9B9J - chains A and H of the 4 polymer chains in the assembly; structure by electron microscopy, 2.60 A resolution.

Chain A:
Protein: Integrin alpha-5 light chain
From: Homo sapiens
UniProtKB: P08648 (ITA5_HUMAN); residues -40 to 954 here correspond to UniProt positions 1-995 (UniProt number = residue number + 41)
Sequence (995 residues; row label = number of the first residue in the row; numbers below 1 keep their minus sign (Met-40 is residue -40)):
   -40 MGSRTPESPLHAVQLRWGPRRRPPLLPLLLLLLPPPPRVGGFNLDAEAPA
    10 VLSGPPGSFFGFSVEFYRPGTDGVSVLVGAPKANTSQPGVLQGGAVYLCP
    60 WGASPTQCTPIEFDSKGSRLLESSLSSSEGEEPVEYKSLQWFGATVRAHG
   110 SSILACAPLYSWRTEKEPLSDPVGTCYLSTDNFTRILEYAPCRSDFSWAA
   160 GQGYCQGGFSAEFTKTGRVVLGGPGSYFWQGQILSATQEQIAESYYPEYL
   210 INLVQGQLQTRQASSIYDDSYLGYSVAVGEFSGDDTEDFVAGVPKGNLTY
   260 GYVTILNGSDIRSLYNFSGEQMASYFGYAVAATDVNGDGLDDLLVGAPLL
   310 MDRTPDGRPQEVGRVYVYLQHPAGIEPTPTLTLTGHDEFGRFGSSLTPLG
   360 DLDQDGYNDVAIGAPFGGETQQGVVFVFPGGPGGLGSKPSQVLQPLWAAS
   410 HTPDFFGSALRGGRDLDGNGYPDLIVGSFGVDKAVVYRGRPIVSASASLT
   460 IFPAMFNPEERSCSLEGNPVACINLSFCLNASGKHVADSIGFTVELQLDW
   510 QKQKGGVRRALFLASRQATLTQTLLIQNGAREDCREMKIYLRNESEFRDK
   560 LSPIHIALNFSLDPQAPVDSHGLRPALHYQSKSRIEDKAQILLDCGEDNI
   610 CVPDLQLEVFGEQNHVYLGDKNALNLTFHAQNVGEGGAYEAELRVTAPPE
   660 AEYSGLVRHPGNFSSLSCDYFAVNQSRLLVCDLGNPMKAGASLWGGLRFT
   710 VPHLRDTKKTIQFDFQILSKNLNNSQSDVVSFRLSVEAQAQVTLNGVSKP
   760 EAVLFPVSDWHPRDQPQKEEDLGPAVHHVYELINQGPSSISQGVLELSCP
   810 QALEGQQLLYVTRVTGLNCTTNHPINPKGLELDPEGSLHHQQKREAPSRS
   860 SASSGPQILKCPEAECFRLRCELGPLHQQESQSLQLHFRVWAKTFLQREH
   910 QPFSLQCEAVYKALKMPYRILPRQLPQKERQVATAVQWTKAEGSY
Unresolved in the structure: -40 to 0, 451-954
Disulfides: Cys58-Cys67, Cys115-Cys135, Cys151-Cys164
Glycans and other covalent adducts: N-acetylglucosamine (NAG) linked to Asn43, Asn141, Asn256, Asn266; glycan linked to Asn275
Ion coordination: Ca2+ site 1: Glu239, Asp243, Thr245, Asp247; Ca2+ site 2: Asp293, Asn295, Asp297, Leu299, Asp301; Ca2+ site 3: Asp360, Asp362, Asp364, Tyr366, Asp368; Ca2+ site 4: Asp424, Asp426, Tyr430, Asp432
Reported in the primary citation:
  - conformationally variable residues (loop rearrangement): Arg27 to Val33

Chain H:
Protein: BIIG2 Fab Heavy Chain
From: Rattus norvegicus
Notes: antibody fragment or engineered binder
Sequence (217 residues; numbered 1 to 210 plus 7 insertion-coded residues; the number before each row is that of its first residue; a row labelled like 82A-82C holds insertion residues (82A, then the next letters in order)):
     1 DVQLMESGPGLVQPSETLSLTCTVSGFSLTSYNVHWVRQPPGKGLEWMGV
    51 MWSGGSTDYNSTLKSRLSISRDTSQNQVFLKM
82A-82C NSL
    83 QSEDTTTYYCARDRTMGM
100A-100D TTPF
   101 DYWGQGVMVTVSSAQTTAPSVYPLAPGCGDTTSSTVTLGCLVKGYFPEPV
   151 TVTWNSGALSSDVHTFPAVLQSGLYTLTSSVTSSTWPSQTVTCNVAHPAS
   201 STKVDKKVER
Unresolved in the structure: 113-210
Disulfides: Cys22-Cys92
Glycans and other covalent adducts: glycan linked to Asn60

Chain A / chain H interface:
Contacting residue pairs (15; chain A residue first):
  Lys125(A) - Thr100A(H)  hydrogen bond
  Glu126(A) - Trp52(H)
  Glu126(A) - Thr97(H)
  Glu126(A) - Met98(H)
  Leu128(A) - Met98(H)  hydrophobic
  Asp154(A) - Gly99(H)
  Asp154(A) - Met100(H)
  Asp154(A) - Thr100A(H)  hydrogen bond (backbone-side chain)
  Phe155(A) - Gly99(H)
  Phe155(A) - Met100(H)  hydrophobic
  Ser156(A) - Thr97(H)
  Ser156(A) - Met98(H)
  Ser156(A) - Gly99(H)  hydrogen bond (backbone-backbone)
  Trp157(A) - Met98(H)  hydrophobic
  Trp157(A) - Gly99(H)
Other interface residues (no listed pair), chain A (8 interface residues in all): Gly160
Other interface residues (no listed pair), chain H (7 interface residues in all): Asn33
The authors on this interface:
  - residue pairs: Asp154(A)-Thr100A(H), Phe155(A)-Met100(H), Trp157(A)-Met98(H)
  - epitope / paratope residues, chain A: Asp154(A), Phe155(A), Trp157(A)
  - epitope / paratope residues, chain H: Met98(H), Met100(H), Thr100A(H)

Overview:
The interface between chain A and chain H involves 8 residues on one side and 7 on the other; the contacts
include 3 hydrogen bonds. Polar contacts include Lys125(A)-Thr100A(H), Asp154(A)-Thr100A(H) and
Ser156(A)-Gly99(H). The authors report contacts between Asp154(A) and Thr100A(H), Phe155(A) and Met100(H) and
Trp157(A) and Met98(H). From the paper: epitope/paratope residues Asp154(A), Phe155(A) and Met98(H) among
others; conformational variability at Arg27(A).
Here chain A is Integrin alpha-5 light chain (Homo sapiens) and chain H is BIIG2 Fab Heavy Chain (Rattus
norvegicus). Entry 9B9J (Integrin alpha-5 beta-1 in complex with BIIG2 Fab) was determined by electron
microscopy, deposited together with 9B9K and 8R38.
